Entry 5ZRE (X-ray diffraction, 2.50 A resolution); this record covers chain A.

== Chain A ==
Protein: Tyrosinase
From: Burkholderia thailandensis (strain ATCC 700388 / DSM 13276 / CIP 106301 / E264)
Notes: EC 1.14.18.1
UniProtKB: Q2T7K1 (Q2T7K1_BURTA); numbering as in UniProt (aligned over 2-535)
Sequence (549 residues; each row starts with the number of its first residue; numbering starts at 0):
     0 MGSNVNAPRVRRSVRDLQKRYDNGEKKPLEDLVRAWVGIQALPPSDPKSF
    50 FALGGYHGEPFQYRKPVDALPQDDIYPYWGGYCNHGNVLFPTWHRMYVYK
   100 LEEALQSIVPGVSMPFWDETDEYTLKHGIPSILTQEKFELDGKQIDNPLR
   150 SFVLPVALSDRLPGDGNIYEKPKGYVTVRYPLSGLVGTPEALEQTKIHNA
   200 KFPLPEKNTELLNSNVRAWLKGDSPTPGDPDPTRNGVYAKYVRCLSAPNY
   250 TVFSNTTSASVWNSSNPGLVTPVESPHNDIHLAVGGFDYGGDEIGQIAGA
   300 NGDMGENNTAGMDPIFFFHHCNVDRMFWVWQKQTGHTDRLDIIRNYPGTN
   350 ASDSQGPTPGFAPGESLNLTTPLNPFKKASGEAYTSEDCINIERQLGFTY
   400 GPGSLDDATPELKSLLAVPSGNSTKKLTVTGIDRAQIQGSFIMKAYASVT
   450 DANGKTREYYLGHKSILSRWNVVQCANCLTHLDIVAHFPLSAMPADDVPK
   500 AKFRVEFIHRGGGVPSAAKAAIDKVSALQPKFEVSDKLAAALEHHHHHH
Disordered / not traced: 0-5, 58-80, 161-165, 225-228, 290-294, 351-363, 471-480, 535-548
Sequence notes: expression tag (0-1, 536-548)
Metal / ion sites: Cu ion site 1: H84, H93 (together with oxygen atom); Cu ion site 2: H280, H319 (together with oxygen atom)
Residues lining bound ligands: oxygen atom: H56, H84, H93, H276, H280, N306, F315, H319, L466

== In short ==
Bound to chain A: oxygen atom. H84 and H93 coordinate Cu ion site 1. H280 and H319 coordinate Cu ion site 2.
Chain A is Tyrosinase (Burkholderia thailandensis (strain ATCC 700388 / DSM 13276 / CIP 106301 / E264)); the
structure, Tyrosinase from Burkholderia thailandensis (BtTYR) at high pH condition, was determined by X-ray
diffraction (same publication as 5ZRD).
